PDB entry 9BZI | electron microscopy, 3.99 A resolution | chains A and B of the 4 polymer chains in the assembly

# Chain A (and B)
Protein: Ribonucleoside-diphosphate reductase subunit alpha
Organism: Bacillus subtilis
Notes: EC 1.17.4.1; chain B of this document is another copy of the same molecule, construct and numbering; everything in this record applies to it too
UniProtKB: P50620 (RIR1_BACSU); numbering as in UniProt (aligned over 1-700)
Chain sequence (700 residues; each row starts with the number of its first residue):
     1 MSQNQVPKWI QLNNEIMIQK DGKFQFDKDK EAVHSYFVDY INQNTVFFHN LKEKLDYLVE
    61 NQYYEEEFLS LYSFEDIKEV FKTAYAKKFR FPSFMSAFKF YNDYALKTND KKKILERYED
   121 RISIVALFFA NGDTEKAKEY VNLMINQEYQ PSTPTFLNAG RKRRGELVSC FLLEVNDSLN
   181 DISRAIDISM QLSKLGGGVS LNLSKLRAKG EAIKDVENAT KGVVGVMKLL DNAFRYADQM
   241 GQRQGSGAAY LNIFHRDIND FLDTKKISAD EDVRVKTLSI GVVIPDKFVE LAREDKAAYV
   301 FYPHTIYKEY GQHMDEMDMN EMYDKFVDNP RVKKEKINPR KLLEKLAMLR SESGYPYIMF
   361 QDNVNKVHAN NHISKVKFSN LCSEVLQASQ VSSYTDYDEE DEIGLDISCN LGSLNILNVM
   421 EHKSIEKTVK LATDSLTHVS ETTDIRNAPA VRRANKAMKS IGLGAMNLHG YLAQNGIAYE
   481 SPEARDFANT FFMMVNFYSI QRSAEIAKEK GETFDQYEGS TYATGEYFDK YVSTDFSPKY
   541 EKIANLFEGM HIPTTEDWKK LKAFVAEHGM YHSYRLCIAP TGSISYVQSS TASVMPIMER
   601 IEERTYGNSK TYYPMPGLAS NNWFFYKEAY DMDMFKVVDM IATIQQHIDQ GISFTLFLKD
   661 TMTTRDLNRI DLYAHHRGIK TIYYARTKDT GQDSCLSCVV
Not modelled in the structure: 1-5, 689-700
Small-molecule neighbours:
  - ATP (adenosine-5'-triphosphate): Val33, His34, Phe37, Asn42, Phe89, Arg90, Phe91, Arg117
  - GDP (guanosine-5'-diphosphate): Val46, Phe47, Phe48, His49, Asn50, Leu51, Lys54, Lys78, Phe81, Lys82, Tyr85, Asp120
  - dTTP (TTP), molecule 1: Asp177, Ser178, Leu179, Ile182, Leu206, Arg207, Ala212, Ile213, Lys214, Ala219, Thr220, Lys221, His304
  - dTTP (TTP), molecule 2: Lys194, Tyr236, Ala237, Asp238, Met240
Swiss-Prot annotation at these positions:
  - active site: Asn380 (Proton acceptor), Cys382 (Cysteine radical intermediate), Glu384 (Proton acceptor)
  - binding site (substrate): Thr153, Ser169, Cys170, Gly198, Asn380 to Glu384, Pro580 to Ile584
  - site: Cys170 (Important for hydrogen atom transfer), Asp177 (Allosteric effector binding), Arg207 (Allosteric effector binding), Cys409 (Important for hydrogen atom transfer), Tyr683 (Important for electron transfer), Tyr684 (Important for electron transfer), Cys695 (Interacts with thioredoxin/glutaredoxin), Cys698 (Interacts with thioredoxin/glutaredoxin)
  - mutagenesis: His255 (H255Y: In ts-A 73; temperature-sensitive lethal mutation)
From the paper describing this entry:
  - catalytic residues: Cys170, Cys382, Cys409, Tyr684 (citing earlier work)

# Interface between chain A and chain B
Residue-residue contacts (59):
  Leu179(A) with Met190(B); Gln191(B); Lys194(B); Tyr236(B), hydrophobic
  Asn180(A) with Gln191(B), hydrogen bond; Asn447(B)
  Ile182(A) with Tyr236(B)
  Ser183(A) with Asp187(B), hydrogen bond; Met190(B)
  Arg184(A) with Arg184(B)
  Asp187(A) with Ser183(B), hydrogen bond
  Met190(A) with Leu179(B); Leu229(B), hydrophobic
  Gln191(A) with Leu179(B); Asn180(B), hydrogen bond
  Lys194(A) with Leu179(B)
  Ile213(A) with Met240(B), hydrophobic
  Val216(A) with Met240(B), hydrophobic
  Ala219(A) with Met240(B), hydrophobic
  Lys221(A) with Arg235(B), hydrogen bond (side chain-backbone); Tyr236(B); Asp238(B), salt bridge
  Gly225(A) with Tyr236(B)
  Val226(A) with Tyr236(B)
  Lys228(A) with Asn232(B)
  Leu229(A) with Asn232(B); Ala233(B); Tyr236(B), hydrophobic
  Asn232(A) with Lys228(B); Leu229(B); Asn232(B), hydrogen bond
  Ala233(A) with Leu229(B), hydrophobic
  Arg235(A) with Lys221(B)
  Tyr236(A) with Ile182(B); Lys221(B); Gly225(B); Val226(B); Leu229(B), hydrophobic
  Asp238(A) with Lys221(B), salt bridge
  Met240(A) with Ile213(B), hydrophobic; Ala219(B)
  Gly241(A) with Ala219(B)
  Asp396(A) with Arg446(B); Asn447(B), hydrogen bond
  Tyr397(A) with Asp401(B), hydrogen bond; Ile403(B); Arg446(B), hydrogen bond (backbone-backbone); Asn447(B); Pro449(B), hydrophobic
  Asp398(A) with Arg452(B), salt bridge
  Asp401(A) with Tyr397(B), hydrogen bond
  Ile403(A) with Tyr397(B)
  Arg446(A) with Asp396(B); Tyr397(B), hydrogen bond (backbone-backbone)
  Asn447(A) with Asn180(B), hydrogen bond; Asp396(B), hydrogen bond; Tyr397(B), hydrogen bond (side chain-backbone)
  Pro449(A) with Tyr397(B), hydrophobic
  Arg452(A) with Asp398(B), salt bridge
Interface residues without a listed pair, chain A (38 interface residues in all): Ile186, Asn218, Gly222, Gln242, Tyr394
Interface residues without a listed pair, chain B (37 interface residues in all): Arg163, Ile186, Lys214, Val216, Asn218, Gly222

# Overview
38 residues of chain A face 37 of chain B across their interface, with 14 hydrogen bonds and 4 salt bridges.
Polar contacts include Lys221(A)-Asp238(B), Asp398(A)-Arg452(B) and Asn180(A)-Gln191(B). Bound to chain A:
ATP, GDP and dTTP. The paper reports catalytic residues Cys170(A), Cys382(A) and Cys409(A) among others.
Chain A and chain B are both Ribonucleoside-diphosphate reductase subunit alpha (Bacillus subtilis); the
structure, Class 31 model for combined refinement of Bacillus subtilis ribonucleotide reductase complex, was
determined by electron microscopy, deposited together with 9BW3, 9BWX, 9BX2, 9BX3, 9BX6, 9BX8 and 39 further
entries.
